Entry 4UBC (X-ray diffraction, 2.00 A resolution); this record covers chains T and A of the 4 polymer chains in the assembly.

[Chain T]
Molecule: 16-nt DNA strand
Sequence (16 nucleotides; each row starts with the number of its first residue):
     1 CCGACCGCGC ATCAGC

[Chain A]
Molecule: DNA polymerase beta
Source organism: Homo sapiens
Notes: EC 2.7.7.7, 4.2.99.-
UniProt: P06746 (DPOLB_HUMAN); numbering as in UniProt (aligned over 1-335)
Chain sequence (335 residues; row label = number of the first residue in the row):
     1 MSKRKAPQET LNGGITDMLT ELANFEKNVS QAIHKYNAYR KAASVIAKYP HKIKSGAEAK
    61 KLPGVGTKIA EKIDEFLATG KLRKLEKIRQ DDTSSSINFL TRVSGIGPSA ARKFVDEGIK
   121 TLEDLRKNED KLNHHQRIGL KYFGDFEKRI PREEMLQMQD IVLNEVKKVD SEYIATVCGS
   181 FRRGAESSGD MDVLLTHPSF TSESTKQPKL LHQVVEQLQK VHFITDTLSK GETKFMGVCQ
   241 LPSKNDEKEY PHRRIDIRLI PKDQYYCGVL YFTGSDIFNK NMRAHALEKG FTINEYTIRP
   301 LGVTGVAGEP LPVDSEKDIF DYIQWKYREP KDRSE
Not modelled in the structure: 1-9
Bound ions: Ca2+ site 1: Asp190, Asp192, Asp256 (together with 8-oxo-2'-deoxyguanosine-5'-triphosphate) (shared with 1 residue of chain P); Ca2+ site 2: Asp190, Asp192 (together with 8-oxo-2'-deoxyguanosine-5'-triphosphate)
Ligand contacts: 8-oxo-2'-deoxyguanosine-5'-triphosphate (8DG): Arg149, Gly179, Ser180, Arg183, Ser188, Gly189, Asp190, Asp192, Tyr271, Phe272, Thr273, Gly274, Ser275, Asp276, Asn279, Arg283
UniProt features mapped onto this chain:
  - region: Arg183 to Asp192 (DNA-binding)
  - active site: Lys72 (Nucleophile)
  - binding site (K(+)): Lys60, Leu62, Val65, Thr101, Val103, Ile106
  - binding site (Na(+)): Lys60, Leu62, Val65, Thr101, Val103, Ile106
  - binding site (dATP): Arg149, Ser180, Arg183, Gly189, Asp190
  - binding site (dCTP): Arg149, Ser180, Arg183, Gly189, Asp190
  - binding site (dGTP): Arg149, Ser180, Arg183, Gly189, Asp190, Asp192
  - binding site (dTTP): Arg149, Ser180, Arg183, Gly189, Asp190
  - binding site (Mg(2+)): Asp190, Asp192, Asp256
  - modified residue: Lys72 (N6-acetyllysine), Arg83 (Omega-N-methylarginine), Arg152 (Omega-N-methylarginine)
  - cross-link (Glycyl lysine isopeptide (Lys-Gly)): Lys41 (interchain with G-Cter in ubiquitin), Lys61 (interchain with G-Cter in ubiquitin), Lys81 (interchain with G-Cter in ubiquitin)

[Chain T / chain A interface]
Pairs across the interface (26; chain T residue first):
  DC5(T) - His34(A)  stacking on the base
  DC6(T) - Lys280(A)  salt bridge to the phosphate
  DC6(T) - Arg283(A)  hydrogen bond to the base
  DC6(T) - Ala284(A)  sugar contact
  DC6(T) - Leu287(A)  phosphate contact
  DG7(T) - Tyr271(A)  base contact
  DG7(T) - Arg283(A)  hydrogen bond to the sugar
  DG7(T) - Leu287(A)  phosphate contact
  DG7(T) - Thr292(A)  hydrogen bond to the phosphate
  DG7(T) - Ile293(A)  sugar contact
  DG7(T) - Asn294(A)  phosphate contact
  DC8(T) - Asn294(A)  hydrogen bond to the phosphate
  DC8(T) - Glu295(A)  sugar contact
  DG9(T) - Thr233(A)  hydrogen bond to the phosphate
  DG9(T) - Lys234(A)  phosphate contact
  DG9(T) - Arg258(A)  sugar contact
  DG9(T) - Tyr296(A)  hydrogen bond to the phosphate
  DC10(T) - Ser229(A)  phosphate contact
  DC10(T) - Lys230(A)  hydrogen bond to the phosphate
  DC10(T) - Gly231(A)  phosphate contact
  DC10(T) - Glu232(A)  hydrogen bond to the phosphate
  DC10(T) - Thr233(A)  hydrogen bond to the phosphate
  DC10(T) - Lys234(A)  hydrogen bond to the phosphate
  DA11(T) - Ser229(A)  phosphate contact
  DA11(T) - Lys230(A)  hydrogen bond to the phosphate
  DT12(T) - Asn133(A)  phosphate contact
Other interface residues (no listed pair), chain A (22 interface residues in all): His134, Leu228, Arg299

[Summary]
The interface between chain T and chain A involves 8 residues on one side and 22 on the other, with 11
hydrogen bonds, 1 salt bridge and 1 aromatic stacking contact. Polar contacts include DC6(T)-Arg283(A),
DG7(T)-Arg283(A) and DG7(T)-Thr292(A). Bound to chain A: 8-oxo-2'-deoxyguanosine-5'-triphosphate.
Chain T is a 16-nt DNA strand and chain A is DNA polymerase beta (Homo sapiens); the structure, DNA polymerase
beta substrate complex with a templating cytosine and incoming 8-oxodGTP, 0 s, was determined by X-ray
diffraction together with 4UAW, 4UAY, 4UAZ, 4UB1, 4UB2, 4UB3 and 3 further entries from the same study.
